Entry 7RIW (X-ray diffraction, 3.20 A resolution); this record covers chains A and N of the 13 polymer chains in the assembly.

# Chain A
Name: DNA-directed RNA polymerase II subunit RPB1
Organism: Saccharomyces cerevisiae (strain ATCC 204508 / S288c)
Notes: EC 2.7.7.6
UniProt: P04050 (RPB1_YEAST); residues 1-1733 here = UniProt positions 1-1733
Chain sequence (1733 residues; numbered 1 to 1733; the number before each row is that of its first residue):
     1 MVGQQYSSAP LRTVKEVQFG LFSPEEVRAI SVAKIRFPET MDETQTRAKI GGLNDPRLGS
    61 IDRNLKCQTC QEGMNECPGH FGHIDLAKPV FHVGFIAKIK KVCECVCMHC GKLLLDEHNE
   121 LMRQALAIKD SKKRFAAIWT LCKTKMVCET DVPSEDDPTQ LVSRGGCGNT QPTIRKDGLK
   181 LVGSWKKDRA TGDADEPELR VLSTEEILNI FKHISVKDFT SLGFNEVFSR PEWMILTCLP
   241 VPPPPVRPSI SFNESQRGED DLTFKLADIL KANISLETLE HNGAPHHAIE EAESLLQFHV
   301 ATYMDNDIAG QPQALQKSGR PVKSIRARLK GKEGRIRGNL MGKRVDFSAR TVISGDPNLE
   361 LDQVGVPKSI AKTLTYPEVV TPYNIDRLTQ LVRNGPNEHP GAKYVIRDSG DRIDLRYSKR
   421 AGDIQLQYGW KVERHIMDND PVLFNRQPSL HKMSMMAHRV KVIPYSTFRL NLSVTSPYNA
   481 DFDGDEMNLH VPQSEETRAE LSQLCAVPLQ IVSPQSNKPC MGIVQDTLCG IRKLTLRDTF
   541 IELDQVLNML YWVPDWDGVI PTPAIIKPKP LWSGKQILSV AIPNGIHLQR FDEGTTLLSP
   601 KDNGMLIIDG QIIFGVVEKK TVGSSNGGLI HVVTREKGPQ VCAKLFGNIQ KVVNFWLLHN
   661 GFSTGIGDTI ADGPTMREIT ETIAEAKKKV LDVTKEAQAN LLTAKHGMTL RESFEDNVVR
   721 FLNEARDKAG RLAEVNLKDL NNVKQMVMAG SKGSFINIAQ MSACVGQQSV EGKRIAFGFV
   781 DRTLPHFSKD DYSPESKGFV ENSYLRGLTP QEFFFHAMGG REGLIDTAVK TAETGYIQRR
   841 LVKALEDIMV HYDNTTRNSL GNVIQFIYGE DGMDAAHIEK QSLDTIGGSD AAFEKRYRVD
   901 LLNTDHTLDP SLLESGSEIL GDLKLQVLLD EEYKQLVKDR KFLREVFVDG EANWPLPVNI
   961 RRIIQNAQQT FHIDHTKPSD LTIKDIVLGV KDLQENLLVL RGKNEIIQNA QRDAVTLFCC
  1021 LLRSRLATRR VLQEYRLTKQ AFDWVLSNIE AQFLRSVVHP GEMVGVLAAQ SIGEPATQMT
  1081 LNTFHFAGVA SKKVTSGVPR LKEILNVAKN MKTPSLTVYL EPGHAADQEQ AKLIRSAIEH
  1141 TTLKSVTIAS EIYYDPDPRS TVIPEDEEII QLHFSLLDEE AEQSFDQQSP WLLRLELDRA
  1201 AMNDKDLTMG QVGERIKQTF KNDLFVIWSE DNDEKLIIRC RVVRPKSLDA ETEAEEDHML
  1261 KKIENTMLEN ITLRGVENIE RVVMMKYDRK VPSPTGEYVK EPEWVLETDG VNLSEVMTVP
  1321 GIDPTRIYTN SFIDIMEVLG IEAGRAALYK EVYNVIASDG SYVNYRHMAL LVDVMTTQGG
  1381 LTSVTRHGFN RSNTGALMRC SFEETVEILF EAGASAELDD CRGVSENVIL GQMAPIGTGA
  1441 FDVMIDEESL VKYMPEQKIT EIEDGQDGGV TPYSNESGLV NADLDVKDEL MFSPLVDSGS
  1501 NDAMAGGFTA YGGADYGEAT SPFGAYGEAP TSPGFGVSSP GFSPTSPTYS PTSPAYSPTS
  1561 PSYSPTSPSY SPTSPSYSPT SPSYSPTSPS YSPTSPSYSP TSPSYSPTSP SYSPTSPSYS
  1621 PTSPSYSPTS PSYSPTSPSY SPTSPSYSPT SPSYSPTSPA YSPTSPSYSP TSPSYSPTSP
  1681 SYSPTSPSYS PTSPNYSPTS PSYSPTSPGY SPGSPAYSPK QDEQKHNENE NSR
Unresolved in the structure: 1-2, 154-160, 187-198, 250-256, 1082-1091, 1177-1187, 1244-1256, 1447-1733
Curated features (UniProtKB/Swiss-Prot):
  - region: Pro248 to Asp260 (Lid loop), Asn306 to Lys323 (Rudder loop), Pro810 to Glu822 (Bridging helix)
  - binding site (Zn(2+)): Cys67, Cys70, Cys77, His80, Cys107, Cys110, Cys148, Cys167
  - binding site (Mg(2+)): Asp481, Asp483, Asp485
  - modified residue: Thr1471 (Phosphothreonine)
  - cross-link (Glycyl lysine isopeptide (Lys-Gly)): Lys695 (interchain with G-Cter in ubiquitin), Lys1246 (interchain with G-Cter in ubiquitin), Lys1350 (interchain with G-Cter in ubiquitin)
  - natural variant: Ser1653 to Pro1659 (deletion: In strain: A364A)
  - mutagenesis: Lys1246 (K1246R: Impairs ubiquitination during transcription stress)
Bound ions: Zn2+ site 1: Cys67, Cys70, Cys77, His80; Zn2+ site 2: Cys107, Cys148; Mg2+: Asp483 (shared with 1 residue of chain R)

# Chain N
Molecule: Non-template strand DNA
Sequence (20 nucleotides; numbered 1 to 20; the number before each row is that of its first residue):
     1 GTCATGACCA GAGAGAAGGG
Unresolved in the structure: 1-2, 19-20

# How chain A and chain N interact
Pairs across the interface (6; chain A residue first):
  Lys101(A) - DA10(N)  salt bridge to the phosphate
  Trp139(A) - DA10(N)  phosphate contact
  Val1107(A) - DA7(N)  phosphate contact
  Lys1109(A) - DA7(N)  hydrogen bond to the phosphate
  His1387(A) - DC8(N)  sugar contact
  Arg1391(A) - DC8(N)  phosphate contact
Also at the interface, not in a pair above, chain A (9 interface residues in all): Lys143, Ala1108, Asn1110
Also at the interface, not in a pair above, chain N (5 interface residues in all): DC9, DG11

# In short
9 residues of chain A face 5 of chain N across their interface, with 1 hydrogen bond and 1 salt bridge. Among
the polar pairs are Lys1109(A)-DA7(N) and Lys101(A)-DA10(N).
Chain A is DNA-directed RNA polymerase II subunit RPB1 (Saccharomyces cerevisiae (strain ATCC 204508 / S288c))
and chain N is Non-template strand DNA; the structure, RNA polymerase II elongation complex scaffold 2,
without polyamide, was determined by X-ray diffraction (same publication as 7RIM, 7RIP, 7RIQ, 7RIX and 7RIY).
